PDB entry 3VKD | X-ray diffraction, 1.66 A resolution | chains A and B

== Chain A (and B) ==
Name: MoeO5
Organism: Streptomyces ghanaensis
Notes: chain B of this document is another copy of the same molecule, construct and numbering; everything in this record applies to it too
Reference sequence: A0A011 (A0A011_9ACTO); residues 1-281 here = UniProt positions 1-281
Amino-acid sequence (286 residues; numbered -4 to 281; the number before each row is that of its first residue; numbers below 1 keep their minus sign (Ala-4 is residue -4)):
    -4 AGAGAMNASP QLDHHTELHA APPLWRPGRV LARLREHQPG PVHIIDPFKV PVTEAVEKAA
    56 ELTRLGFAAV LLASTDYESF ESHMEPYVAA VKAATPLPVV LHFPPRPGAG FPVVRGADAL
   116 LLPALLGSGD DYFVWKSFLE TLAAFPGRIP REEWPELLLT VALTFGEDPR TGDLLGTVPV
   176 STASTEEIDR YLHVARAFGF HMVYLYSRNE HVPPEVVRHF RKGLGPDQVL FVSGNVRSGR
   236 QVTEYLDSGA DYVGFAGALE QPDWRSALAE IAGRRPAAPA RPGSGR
Unresolved in the structure: -4 to 15, 269-281 (chain B: -4 to 16, 269-281)
Construct notes: expression tag (-4 to 0)
Ion coordination: Mg2+: Leu137, Ala138, Phe140 (shared with Leu137(B), Ala138(B), Phe140(B) of chain B)
Ligand contacts: FPQ ((2R)-3-(phosphonooxy)-2-{[(2Z,6E)-3,7,11-trimethyldodeca-2,6,10-trien-1-yl]oxy}propanoic acid): Ile39, Ala68, Ser69, Thr70, His97, Phe98, Pro99, Pro118, Leu120, Ala157, Thr159, Thr166, Leu170, Tyr199, Tyr201, Ser228, Gly229, Asn230, Gly249, Phe250, Ala251, Gly252
Reported in the primary citation:
  - mutagenesis - H97C: abolished catalytic activity
  - catalytic residues: His97

== Interface between chain A and chain B ==
Residue-residue contacts - 49 pairs, chain A then chain B:
  Leu19(A) - Ala138(B)  hydrophobic
  Trp20(A) - Tyr127(B)  hydrophobic
  Trp20(A) - Lys131(B)
  Trp20(A) - Leu134(B)  hydrophobic
  Trp20(A) - Glu135(B)
  Arg21(A) - Glu135(B)  salt bridge
  Leu121(A) - Phe193(B)  hydrophobic
  Asp126(A) - Ala192(B)
  Asp126(A) - Phe193(B)
  Asp126(A) - Gly194(B)
  Tyr127(A) - Trp20(B)  hydrophobic
  Val129(A) - Ala192(B)
  Val129(A) - Phe193(B)  hydrophobic
  Trp130(A) - Trp130(B)  hydrophobic
  Trp130(A) - Phe133(B)  hydrophobic
  Trp130(A) - Phe193(B)  hydrogen bond (side chain-backbone)
  Trp130(A) - Phe195(B)  hydrophobic
  Lys131(A) - Trp20(B)
  Lys131(A) - Leu154(B)
  Lys131(A) - Phe193(B)
  Lys131(A) - Gly194(B)  hydrogen bond (side chain-backbone)
  Phe133(A) - Trp130(B)  hydrophobic
  Leu134(A) - Trp20(B)  hydrophobic
  Leu134(A) - Leu137(B)  hydrophobic
  Glu135(A) - Trp20(B)
  Glu135(A) - Arg21(B)  salt bridge
  Leu137(A) - Leu134(B)  hydrophobic
  Leu137(A) - Leu137(B)
  Leu137(A) - Ala138(B)
  Ala138(A) - Leu19(B)  hydrophobic
  Ala138(A) - Leu137(B)
  Ala138(A) - Phe140(B)
  Phe140(A) - Ala138(B)
  Phe140(A) - Phe140(B)
  Leu154(A) - Lys131(B)
  Leu154(A) - Leu134(B)  hydrophobic
  Arg185(A) - His188(B)
  His188(A) - Arg185(B)
  Ala192(A) - Asp126(B)
  Ala192(A) - Val129(B)
  Phe193(A) - Leu121(B)  hydrophobic
  Phe193(A) - Asp126(B)
  Phe193(A) - Val129(B)  hydrophobic
  Phe193(A) - Trp130(B)  hydrogen bond (backbone-side chain)
  Phe193(A) - Lys131(B)
  Phe193(A) - Phe193(B)  hydrophobic
  Gly194(A) - Asp126(B)
  Gly194(A) - Lys131(B)  hydrogen bond (backbone-side chain)
  Phe195(A) - Trp130(B)  hydrophobic
Also at the interface, not in a pair above, chain A (24 interface residues in all): Val189, His196
Also at the interface, not in a pair above, chain B (25 interface residues in all): Glu181, Val189, His196

== In short ==
24 residues of chain A face 25 of chain B across their interface, with 4 hydrogen bonds and 2 salt bridges.
Polar pairs include Arg21(A)-Glu135(B), Trp130(A)-Phe193(B) and Lys131(A)-Gly194(B). Chain A binds compound
FPQ. Leu137(A), Ala138(A) and Phe140(A) form the Mg2+ site. From the paper: the catalytic residue His97(A);
H97C of chain A abolishes catalytic activity.
Chain A and chain B are both MoeO5 (Streptomyces ghanaensis); the structure, Crystal structure of MoeO5 soaked
with 3-phosphoglycerate, was determined by X-ray diffraction, deposited together with 3VK5, 3VKA and 3VKB.
